Entry 8T17 (electron microscopy, 2.60 A resolution); this record covers chains A and N of the 14 polymer chains in the assembly.

# Chain A (and N)
Name: Venus-tagged CaMKII Beta Association Domain
Organism: Aequorea victoria
Notes: EC 2.7.11.17; chain N of this document is another copy of the same molecule, construct and numbering; everything in this record applies to it too
UniProtKB: chimeric construct of P42212, P08413: residues 157-393 from P42212 (GFP_AEQVI) positions 2-238 (UniProt number = residue number - 155); residues 409-542 from P08413 positions 409-542 (same numbers)
Chain sequence (407 residues; numbered 136 to 542; the number before each row is that of its first residue):
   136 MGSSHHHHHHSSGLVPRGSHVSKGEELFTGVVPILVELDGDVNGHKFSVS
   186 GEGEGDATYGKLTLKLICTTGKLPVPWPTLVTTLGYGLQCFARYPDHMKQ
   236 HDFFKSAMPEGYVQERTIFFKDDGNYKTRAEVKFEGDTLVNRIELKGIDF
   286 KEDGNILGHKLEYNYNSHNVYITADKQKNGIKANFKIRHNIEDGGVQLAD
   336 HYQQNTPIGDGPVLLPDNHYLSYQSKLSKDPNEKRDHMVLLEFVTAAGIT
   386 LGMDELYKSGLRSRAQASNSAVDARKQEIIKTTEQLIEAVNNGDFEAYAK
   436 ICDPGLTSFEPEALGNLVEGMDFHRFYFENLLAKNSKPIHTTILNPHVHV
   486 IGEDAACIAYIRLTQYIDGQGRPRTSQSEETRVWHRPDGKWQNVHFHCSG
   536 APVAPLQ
Not modelled in the structure: 136-407
Sequence notes: initiating methionine (136); expression tag (137-156); conflict L201 (Phe46 in P42212), L219 (Phe64 in P42212), G220 (Ser65 in P42212), L223 (Val68 in P42212), A227 (Ser72 in P42212), T308 (Met153 in P42212), A318 (Val163 in P42212), G330 (Ser175 in P42212), Y358 (Thr203 in P42212), K361 (Ala206 in P42212), L386 (His231 in P42212); linker (394-408)
Curated features (UniProtKB/Swiss-Prot):
  - modified residue: Y221 (Z: -2,3-didehydrotyrosine)

# How chain A and chain N interact
Pairs across the interface (42):
  G440(A) - H484(N)
  T442(A) - H484(N)  hydrogen bond
  F444(A) - A494(N)  hydrophobic
  F444(A) - Y495(N)
  F444(A) - E514(N)
  F444(A) - E515(N)
  F444(A) - T516(N)
  G450(A) - I496(N)
  G450(A) - Q512(N)
  G450(A) - E514(N)
  L452(A) - H482(N)
  H482(A) - L452(N)
  H484(A) - G440(N)
  H484(A) - T442(N)  hydrogen bond
  H484(A) - V529(N)
  I486(A) - A490(N)  hydrophobic
  I486(A) - V518(N)  hydrophobic
  I486(A) - H520(N)
  A490(A) - I486(N)  hydrophobic
  A494(A) - F444(N)  hydrophobic
  A494(A) - H530(N)
  Y495(A) - F444(N)
  I496(A) - G450(N)
  Q512(A) - G450(N)
  E514(A) - F444(N)
  E514(A) - G450(N)
  E514(A) - H532(N)
  E515(A) - F444(N)
  T516(A) - F444(N)
  T516(A) - H530(N)  hydrogen bond
  T516(A) - H532(N)  hydrogen bond
  V518(A) - I486(N)  hydrophobic
  H520(A) - I486(N)
  V529(A) - H484(N)
  H530(A) - A494(N)
  H530(A) - T516(N)  hydrogen bond
  H532(A) - E514(N)
  H532(A) - T516(N)  hydrogen bond
  H532(A) - H532(N)
  H532(A) - S534(N)  hydrogen bond
  S534(A) - H532(N)  hydrogen bond
  S534(A) - S534(N)  hydrogen bond
Other interface residues (no listed pair), chain A (28 interface residues in all): N451, E454, G487, D489, C492, C533
Other interface residues (no listed pair), chain N (28 interface residues in all): N451, E454, G487, D489, C492, C533

# Summary
The chain A/chain N interface involves 28 residues from each chain, with 9 hydrogen bonds. Polar pairs include
T442(A)-H484(N), T516(A)-H530(N) and T516(A)-H532(N).
Both chains are Venus-tagged CaMKII Beta Association Domain (Aequorea victoria). Entry 8T17 (Cryo-EM structure
of tetradecameric hub domain of CaMKII beta) was determined by electron microscopy together with 8SYG, 8T6K,
8T6Q, 8T15 and 8T18 from the same study.
